7TR8 - chains J and R of the 17 polymer chains in the assembly; structure by electron microscopy, 3.60 A resolution.

== Chain J ==
Molecule: Cas7a
From: Pyrococcus furiosus DSM 3638
Reference sequence: Q8U333 (Q8U333_PYRFU); residue numbers follow UniProt; this construct covers 1-336
Amino-acid sequence (336 residues; each row starts with the number of its first residue):
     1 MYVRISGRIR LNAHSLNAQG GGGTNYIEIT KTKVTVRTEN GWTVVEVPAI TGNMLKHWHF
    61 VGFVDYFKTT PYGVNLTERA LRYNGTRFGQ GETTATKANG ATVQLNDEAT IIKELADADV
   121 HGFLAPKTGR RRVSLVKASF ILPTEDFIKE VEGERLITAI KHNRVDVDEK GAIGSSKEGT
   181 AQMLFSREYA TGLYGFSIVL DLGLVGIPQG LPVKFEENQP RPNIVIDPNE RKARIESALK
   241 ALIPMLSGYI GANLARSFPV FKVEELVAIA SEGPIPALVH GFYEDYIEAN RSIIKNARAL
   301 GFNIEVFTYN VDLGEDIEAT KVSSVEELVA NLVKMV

== Chain R ==
Molecule: crRNA
From: Escherichia coli
Sequence (45 nucleotides; each row starts with the number of its first residue):
     1 AUUGAAAGAG UGCUUCCCCA AACCCUUAAC UGGUUGUAAC AGUUG

== How chain J and chain R interact ==
Contacting residue pairs - 41 pairs, chain J then chain R:
  Asn17(J) with U14(R), sugar contact; C16(R), phosphate contact
  Ala18(J) with U15(R), sugar contact; C16(R), phosphate contact
  Gln19(J) with U15(R), hydrogen bond to the base
  Gly21(J) with C16(R), base contact
  Gly22(J) with C16(R), base contact; C17(R), base contact; C18(R), base contact; C19(R), base contact
  Asn53(J) with C13(R), sugar contact
  Met54(J) with U14(R), hydrogen bond to the sugar
  Lys56(J) with C13(R), phosphate contact
  Asn84(J) with U14(R), phosphate contact
  Gly85(J) with G12(R), hydrogen bond to the sugar; C13(R), sugar contact; U14(R), phosphate contact
  Thr86(J) with G12(R), sugar contact
  Arg87(J) with G12(R), hydrogen bond to the phosphate; C13(R), salt bridge to the phosphate
  His121(J) with G12(R), phosphate contact
  Gly122(J) with G12(R), phosphate contact
  Phe123(J) with G12(R), phosphate contact
  Leu124(J) with U11(R), base contact; G12(R), base contact
  Arg131(J) with G8(R), hydrogen bond to the base; G10(R), sugar contact; U11(R), hydrogen bond to the base
  Arg132(J) with G12(R), phosphate contact
  Lys161(J) with A21(R), base contact
  His162(J) with A21(R), phosphate contact
  Asn163(J) with C19(R), hydrogen bond to the sugar; A21(R), sugar contact
  Arg164(J) with C18(R), hydrogen bond to the base; C19(R), hydrogen bond to the base
  Val165(J) with A20(R), phosphate contact
  Phe185(J) with C19(R), base contact
  Ala252(J) with C17(R), phosphate contact
  Asn253(J) with C17(R), hydrogen bond to the phosphate
  Arg256(J) with C17(R), hydrogen bond to the phosphate; C18(R), salt bridge to the phosphate
Other interface residues (no listed pair), chain J (31 interface residues in all): Gly20, His57, Gln90, Ala255

== Overview ==
Chain J and chain R form an interface of 31 and 13 residues respectively, with 11 hydrogen bonds and 2 salt
bridges. Among the polar pairs are Gln19(J)-U15(R), Arg131(J)-G8(R) and Arg131(J)-U11(R).
Here chain J is Cas7a (Pyrococcus furiosus DSM 3638) and chain R is crRNA (Escherichia coli). Entry 7TR8
(Cascade complex from type I-A CRISPR-Cas system) was determined by electron microscopy (same publication as
7TR6, 7TR9 and 7TRA).
